Entry 9EIL (electron microscopy, 3.20 A resolution); this record covers chains C and I of the 11 polymer chains in the assembly.

[Chain C]
Protein: Histone H2A type 1
Organism: Xenopus laevis
Reference sequence: P06897 (H2A1_XENLA); residues 1-129 here correspond to UniProt positions 2-130 (UniProt number = residue number + 1)
Sequence (129 residues; row label = number of the first residue in the row):
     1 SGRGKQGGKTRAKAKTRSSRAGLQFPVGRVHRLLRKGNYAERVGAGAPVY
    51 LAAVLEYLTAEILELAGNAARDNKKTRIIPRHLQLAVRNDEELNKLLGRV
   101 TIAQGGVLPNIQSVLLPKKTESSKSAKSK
Not modelled in the structure: 1-10, 123-129
Construct notes: engineered mutation Arg99 (Gly100 in P06897), Ser123 (Ala124 in P06897)
UniProt features mapped onto this chain:
  - modified residue: Ser1 (N-acetylserine), Lys5 (N6-(2-hydroxyisobutyryl)lysine), Lys9 (N6-(2-hydroxyisobutyryl)lysine), Lys36 (N6-(2-hydroxyisobutyryl)lysine), Lys74 (N6-(2-hydroxyisobutyryl)lysine), Lys75 (N6-(2-hydroxyisobutyryl)lysine), Lys95 (N6-(2-hydroxyisobutyryl)lysine), Gln104 (N5-methylglutamine), Lys118 (N6-(2-hydroxyisobutyryl)lysine)
  - cross-link (Glycyl lysine isopeptide (Lys-Gly)): Lys13 (interchain with G-Cter in ubiquitin), Lys15 (interchain with G-Cter in ubiquitin), Lys119 (interchain with G-Cter in ubiquitin)

[Chain I]
Molecule: 185-nt DNA strand
Sequence (185 nucleotides; row label = number of the first residue in the row; numbers below 1 keep their minus sign (DA-92 is residue -92)):
   -92 ATCGCTGTTCAATACATGCACAGGATGTATATATCTGACACGTGCCTGGA
   -42 GACTAGGGAGTAATCCCCTTGGCGGTTAAAACGCGGGGGACAGCGCGTAC
     8 GTGCGTTTAAGCGGTGCTAGAGCTGTCTACGACCAATTGAGCGGCCTCGG
    58 CACCGGGATTCTCCAGGGCGGCCGCGTATAGGGAT
Not modelled in the structure: -92 to -69, 73-92

[How chain C and chain I interact]
Residue-residue contacts - 15 pairs, chain C then chain I:
  Arg11(C) with DG-44(I), base contact; DA-43(I), hydrogen bond to the base; DG-42(I), hydrogen bond to the sugar
  Ala14(C) with DA-43(I), phosphate contact
  Lys15(C) with DA-43(I), phosphate contact; DG-42(I), phosphate contact
  Thr16(C) with DA-43(I), hydrogen bond to the phosphate
  Arg17(C) with DA-43(I), salt bridge to the phosphate
  Arg20(C) with DG-42(I), salt bridge to the phosphate
  Gly28(C) with DA-43(I), phosphate contact
  Arg29(C) with DG-44(I), phosphate contact
  Arg32(C) with DG-44(I), salt bridge to the phosphate
  Arg42(C) with DG-35(I), sugar contact
  Arg77(C) with DC-54(I), sugar contact; DA-53(I), salt bridge to the phosphate
Interface residues without a listed pair, chain C (13 interface residues in all): Ala12, Lys13
Interface residues without a listed pair, chain I (8 interface residues in all): DG-45, DA-41

[In short]
13 residues of chain C face 8 of chain I across their interface, with 3 hydrogen bonds and 4 salt bridges.
Polar pairs include Arg11(C)-DA-43(I), Arg11(C)-DG-42(I) and Thr16(C)-DA-43(I).
Chain C is Histone H2A type 1 (Xenopus laevis) and chain I is a 185-nt DNA strand; the structure, SIRT6 bound
to an H3K27Ac nucleosome, was determined by electron microscopy.
